Entry 1F8I (X-ray diffraction, 2.25 A resolution); this record covers chains A and C of the 4 polymer chains in the assembly.

# Chain A (and C)
Protein: Isocitrate lyase
From: Mycobacterium tuberculosis H37Rv
Notes: EC 4.1.3.1; chain C of this document is another copy of the same molecule, construct and numbering; everything in this record applies to it too
UniProtKB: P0A5H3 (ACEA_MYCTU); residue numbers follow UniProt; this construct covers 2-428
Chain sequence (429 residues; row label = number of the first residue in the row; numbering starts at 0):
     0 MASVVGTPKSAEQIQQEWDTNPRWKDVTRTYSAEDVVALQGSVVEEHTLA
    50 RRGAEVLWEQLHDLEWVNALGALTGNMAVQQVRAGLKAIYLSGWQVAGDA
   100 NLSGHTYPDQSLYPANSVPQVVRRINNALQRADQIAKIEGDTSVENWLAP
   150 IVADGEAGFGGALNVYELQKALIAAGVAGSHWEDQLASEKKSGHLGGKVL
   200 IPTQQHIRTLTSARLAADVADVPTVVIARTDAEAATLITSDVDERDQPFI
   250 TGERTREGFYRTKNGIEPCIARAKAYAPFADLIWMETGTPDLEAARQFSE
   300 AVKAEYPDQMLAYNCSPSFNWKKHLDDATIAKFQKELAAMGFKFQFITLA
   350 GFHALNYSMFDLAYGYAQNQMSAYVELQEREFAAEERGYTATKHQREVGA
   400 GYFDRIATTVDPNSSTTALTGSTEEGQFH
Unresolved in the structure: 0, 428
Differences from the reference sequence: insertion (1); engineered mutation S191 (Cys in P0A5H3)
Bound ions: Mg2+: D153 (together with glyoxylic acid)
Small-molecule neighbours:
  - glyoxylic acid (GLV): Y89, S91, G92, W93, D108, D153, H180, R228, W283, T347, L348
  - succinic acid (SIN): W93, D108, S191, G192, H193, R228, W283, E285, N313, S315, P316, S317, T347, L348

# Chain A / chain C interface
Pairs across the interface - 33 pairs, chain A then chain C:
  L101(A) with N115(C)
  Y106(A) with E166(C), hydrogen bond
  Q109(A) with L162(C)
  S110(A) with N163(C)
  L111(A) with L162(C), hydrophobic; N163(C)
  P113(A) with N115(C)
  N115(A) with L101(C); P113(C)
  G159(A) with S187(C)
  G160(A) with S187(C), hydrogen bond (backbone-backbone)
  L162(A) with Q109(C); L111(C), hydrophobic
  N163(A) with S110(C); L111(C); S187(C)
  E166(A) with Y106(C), hydrogen bond
  S187(A) with G159(C); G160(C), hydrogen bond (backbone-backbone); N163(C)
  R207(A) with E256(C)
  S239(A) with R253(C)
  D240(A) with R253(C), salt bridge
  V241(A) with R255(C); E256(C); G257(C)
  R253(A) with S239(C); D240(C), salt bridge
  R255(A) with V241(C)
  E256(A) with R207(C); V241(C)
  G257(A) with V241(C)
  Y259(A) with Y259(C), hydrogen bond
Also at the interface, not in a pair above, chain A (27 interface residues in all): H104, A114, K169, E188, T254
Also at the interface, not in a pair above, chain C (27 interface residues in all): H104, A114, K169, E188, T254

# Overview
The chain A/chain C interface involves 27 residues from each chain; the contacts include 5 hydrogen bonds and
2 salt bridges. Polar pairs include D240(A)-R253(C), Y106(A)-E166(C) and Y259(A)-Y259(C). Ligands of chain A:
glyoxylic acid and succinic acid.
Both chains are Isocitrate lyase (Mycobacterium tuberculosis H37Rv). Entry 1F8I (Crystal structure of
isocitrate lyase:nitropropionate:glyoxylate complex from mycobacterium tuberculosis) was determined by X-ray
diffraction, deposited together with 1F8M and 1F61.
